PDB entry 8GPU | X-ray diffraction, 2.79 A resolution | chains L and D of the 18 polymer chains in the assembly

== Chain L (and D) ==
Name: YD6Fab_L
Source organism: Homo sapiens
Notes: chain D of this document is another copy of the same molecule, construct and numbering; everything in this record applies to it too
Chain sequence (217 residues; numbered 1 to 217; the number before each row is that of its first residue):
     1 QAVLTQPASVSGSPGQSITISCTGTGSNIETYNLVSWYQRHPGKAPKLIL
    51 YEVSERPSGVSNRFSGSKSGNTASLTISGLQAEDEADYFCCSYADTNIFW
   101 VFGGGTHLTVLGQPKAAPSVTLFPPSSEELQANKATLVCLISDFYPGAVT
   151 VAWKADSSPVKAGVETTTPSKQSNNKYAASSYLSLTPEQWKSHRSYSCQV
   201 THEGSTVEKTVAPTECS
Unresolved in the structure: 215-217 (chain D: 214-217)
Cystine bridges: Cys22-Cys90, Cys139-Cys198

== How chain L and chain D interact ==
Residue-residue contacts (25):
  Thr23(L) - Asn71(D)
  Gly24(L) - Asn71(D)  hydrogen bond (backbone-side chain)
  Thr25(L) - Glu30(D)
  Thr25(L) - Asn71(D)
  Gly26(L) - Glu30(D)  hydrogen bond (backbone-side chain)
  Glu30(L) - Ser27(D)
  Glu30(L) - Asn28(D)  hydrogen bond
  Gly70(L) - Gly26(D)
  Gly70(L) - Ser27(D)
  Asn71(L) - Gly24(D)
  Asn71(L) - Gly26(D)  hydrogen bond (backbone-backbone)
  Asn71(L) - Ser27(D)
  Asn71(L) - Ile29(D)
  Thr72(L) - Thr25(D)
  Lys115(L) - Lys154(D)
  Lys115(L) - Ser157(D)  hydrogen bond (side chain-backbone)
  Thr201(L) - Thr206(D)
  Glu203(L) - Lys154(D)
  Glu203(L) - Gln199(D)  hydrogen bond (backbone-side chain)
  Gly204(L) - Gln199(D)
  Gly204(L) - Thr206(D)  hydrogen bond (backbone-side chain)
  Gly204(L) - Glu208(D)
  Ser205(L) - Gln199(D)
  Ser205(L) - Glu208(D)  hydrogen bond
  Thr206(L) - Thr206(D)
Interface residues without a listed pair, chain L (15 interface residues in all): Ser69
Interface residues without a listed pair, chain D (14 interface residues in all): Gly70

== In short ==
The interface between chain L and chain D involves 15 residues on one side and 14 on the other, with 8
hydrogen bonds. Among the polar pairs are Gly24(L)-Asn71(D), Gly26(L)-Glu30(D) and Glu30(L)-Asn28(D).
Both chains are YD6Fab_L (Homo sapiens). Entry 8GPU (YFV_E_YD6Fab_prefusion) was determined by X-ray
diffraction, deposited together with 8GPT.
